Entry 8G85 (electron microscopy, 3.99 A resolution); this record covers chains E and K of the 12 polymer chains in the assembly.

# Chain E (and K)
Protein: Envelope glycoprotein gp41
Organism: Human immunodeficiency virus 1
Notes: chain K of this document is another copy of the same molecule, construct and numbering; everything in this record applies to it too
Reference sequence: Q2N0S6 (Q2N0S6_9HIV1); residues 512-664 here correspond to UniProt positions 509-661 (UniProt number = residue number - 3)
Chain sequence (153 residues; each row starts with the number of its first residue):
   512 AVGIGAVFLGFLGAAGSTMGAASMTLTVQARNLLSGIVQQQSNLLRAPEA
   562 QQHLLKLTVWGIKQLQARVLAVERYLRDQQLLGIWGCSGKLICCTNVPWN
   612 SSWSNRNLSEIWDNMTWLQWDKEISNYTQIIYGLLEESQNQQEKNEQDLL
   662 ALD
Not modelled in the structure: 552-567, 663-664
Disulfides: Cys-598/Cys-604
Glycans and other covalent adducts: N-acetylglucosamine (NAG) linked to Asn-611, Asn-637
Differences from the reference sequence: conflict Pro-559 (Ile556 in Q2N0S6), Cys-605 (Thr602 in Q2N0S6)

# Interface between chain E and chain K
Pairs across the interface - 28 pairs, chain E then chain K:
  Ser-534(E) / Lys-655(K)  hydrogen bond
  Thr-538(E) / Ile-595(K)
  Thr-538(E) / Glu-647(K)
  Thr-538(E) / Asn-651(K)  hydrogen bond
  Ala-541(E) / Gln-591(K)  hydrogen bond (backbone-side chain)
  Arg-542(E) / Glu-647(K)  salt bridge
  Leu-545(E) / Leu-587(K)
  Leu-545(E) / Arg-588(K)
  Ser-546(E) / Arg-588(K)
  Val-549(E) / Arg-588(K)
  Leu-568(E) / Thr-569(K)
  Ile-573(E) / Ile-573(K)  hydrophobic
  Leu-576(E) / Leu-576(K)
  Leu-576(E) / Gln-577(K)
  Leu-576(E) / Val-580(K)  hydrophobic
  Arg-579(E) / Glu-584(K)  salt bridge
  Val-580(E) / Val-580(K)  hydrophobic
  Val-583(E) / Val-583(K)  hydrophobic
  Val-583(E) / Glu-584(K)
  Tyr-586(E) / Leu-587(K)  hydrophobic
  Tyr-586(E) / Gln-591(K)
  Leu-587(E) / Leu-587(K)  hydrophobic
  Gly-600(E) / Gly-594(K)
  Gly-600(E) / Gly-597(K)
  Gly-600(E) / Ser-599(K)
  Leu-602(E) / Glu-654(K)
  Ile-603(E) / Glu-654(K)  hydrogen bond (backbone-side chain)
  Cys-605(E) / Gln-658(K)
Also at the interface, not in a pair above, chain E (21 interface residues in all): Met-535, Lys-601

# Summary
The interface between chain E and chain K involves 21 residues on one side and 19 on the other; the contacts
include 4 hydrogen bonds and 2 salt bridges. Polar pairs include Arg-542(E)/Glu-647(K), Arg-579(E)/Glu-584(K)
and Ser-534(E)/Lys-655(K). Covalently linked N-acetylglucosamine: at Asn-611(E) and Asn-637(E).
Both chains are Envelope glycoprotein gp41 (Human immunodeficiency virus 1). Entry 8G85 (vFP52.02 Fab in
complex with BG505 DS-SOSIP Env trimer) was determined by electron microscopy (same publication as 8FR6, 8G9X,
8G9Y and 8GAS).
